9E7D - chains R and H of the 3 polymer chains in the assembly; structure by X-ray diffraction, 3.11 A resolution.

== Chain R ==
Molecule: Rev response element SLIIc
Sequence (72 nucleotides; numbered 1 to 72; the number before each row is that of its first residue):
     1 GGCACUAUGG GCGCAGCGUC AAUGACGCUG CCGGUACAGG CCAGACAAGA AACACUUGUC
    61 UGAUAUAGUG CC
Construct notes: conflict G1 (A7174 in 902798), G49 (U7222 in 902798), A50 (U7223 in 902798), C72 (A7241 in 902798); engineered mutation C31 (A7204 in 902798); insertion (52-55)

== Chain H ==
Name: BL3-6 Fab heavy chain
Source organism: Homo sapiens
Notes: antibody fragment or engineered binder
Chain sequence (233 residues; row label = number of the first residue in the row):
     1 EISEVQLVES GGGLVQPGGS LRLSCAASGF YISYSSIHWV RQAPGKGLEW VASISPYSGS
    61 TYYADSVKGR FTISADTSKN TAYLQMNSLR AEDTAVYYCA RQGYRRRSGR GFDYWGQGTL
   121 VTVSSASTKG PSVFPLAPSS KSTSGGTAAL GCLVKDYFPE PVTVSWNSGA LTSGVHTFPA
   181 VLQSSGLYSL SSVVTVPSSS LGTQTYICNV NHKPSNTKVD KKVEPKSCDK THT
Not modelled in the structure: 1-2, 229-233
Cystine bridges: Cys25-Cys99, Cys152-Cys208

== Interface between chain R and chain H ==
Residue-residue contacts (22):
  A48(R) with Arg105(H), salt bridge to the phosphate
  G49(R) with Arg105(H), salt bridge to the phosphate; Arg106(H), salt bridge to the phosphate
  A50(R) with Tyr34(H), stacking on the base; Tyr57(H), hydrogen bond to the sugar; Tyr104(H), base contact
  A51(R) with Tyr34(H), phosphate contact; Pro56(H), sugar contact; Tyr57(H), base contact; Tyr104(H), phosphate contact; Arg105(H), hydrogen bond to the phosphate
  A52(R) with Pro56(H), phosphate contact; Tyr62(H), sugar contact; Gln102(H), hydrogen bond to the base; Arg110(H), hydrogen bond to the sugar
  C53(R) with Ser55(H), base contact; Pro56(H), base contact; Ser58(H), hydrogen bond to the base; Ser60(H), hydrogen bond to the base; Tyr62(H), sugar contact
  A54(R) with Tyr57(H), base contact; Ser58(H), base contact
Also at the interface, not in a pair above, chain H (17 interface residues in all): Tyr31, Ser35, His38, Gly103, Phe112

== Overview ==
Chain R and chain H form an interface of 7 and 17 residues respectively; the contacts include 6 hydrogen
bonds, 3 salt bridges and 1 aromatic stacking contact. Among the polar pairs are A52(R)-Gln102(H),
C53(R)-Ser58(H) and C53(R)-Ser60(H).
Chain R is Rev response element SLIIc and chain H is BL3-6 Fab heavy chain (Homo sapiens); the structure,
Crystal structure of HIV-1 RRE SLII A31C mutant in complex with Fab BL3-6, was determined by X-ray
diffraction.
